5L2L - chains A and C of the 8 polymer chains in the assembly; structure by X-ray diffraction, 1.55 A resolution.

[Chain A]
Protein: Nab2p
Organism: Saccharomyces cerevisiae YJM1574
Reference sequence: A0A0C6D5P3 (A0A0C6D5P3_YEASX); residues 407-483 here correspond to UniProt positions 379-455 (UniProt number = residue number - 28)
Chain sequence (77 residues; row label = number of the first residue in the row):
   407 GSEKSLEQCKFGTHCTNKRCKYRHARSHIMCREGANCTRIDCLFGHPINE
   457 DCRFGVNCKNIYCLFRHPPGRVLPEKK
Unresolved in the structure: 407, 480-483
Construct notes: conflict Gly407 (Pro379 in A0A0C6D5P3), Ser408 (Val380 in A0A0C6D5P3)
Bound ions: Zn2+ site 1: Glu413 (shared with 1 residue of chain G); Zn2+ site 2: Cys415, Cys421, Cys426, His430; Zn2+ site 3: Cys437, Cys443, Cys448, His452; Zn2+ site 4: Cys458, Cys464, Cys469, His473
What the authors report for this chain:
  - binding site for the 12-nt RNA strand: Cys437, Arg438, Arg445, Asp447, Leu449, Phe450
  - Zn2+ coordination: Cys421, Cys437, Cys464
  - binding site for the 12-nt RNA strand (chain C): Lys416, Phe417, Cys421, Thr422, Glu456, Arg459, Phe460, Cys464, Lys465, Phe471
  - mutagenesis - F450A (14.4 kDa): decreased binding to A12 RNA

[Chain C]
Molecule: 12-nt RNA strand
Sequence (12 nucleotides; numbered 1 to 12; the number before each row is that of its first residue):
     1 AAAAAAAAAAAG
Unresolved in the structure: 1-2

[Interface between chain A and chain C]
Contacting residue pairs - 20 pairs, chain A then chain C:
  Lys416(A) - A5(C)  hydrogen bond to the base
  Phe417(A) - A4(C)  stacking on the base
  Phe417(A) - A5(C)  phosphate contact
  His420(A) - A4(C)  base contact
  Cys421(A) - A4(C)  base contact
  Thr422(A) - A4(C)  hydrogen bond to the base
  Asn423(A) - A4(C)  base contact
  Glu456(A) - A5(C)  hydrogen bond to the base
  Asp457(A) - A5(C)  hydrogen bond to the base
  Cys458(A) - A5(C)  base contact
  Arg459(A) - A5(C)  salt bridge to the phosphate
  Arg459(A) - A7(C)  salt bridge to the phosphate
  Phe460(A) - A5(C)  base contact
  Phe460(A) - A6(C)  stacking on the base
  Phe460(A) - A7(C)  phosphate contact
  Phe460(A) - G12(C)  base contact
  Asn463(A) - G12(C)  hydrogen bond to the sugar
  Cys464(A) - A6(C)  base contact
  Lys465(A) - G12(C)  hydrogen bond to the phosphate
  Phe471(A) - A5(C)  stacking on the base
Other interface residues (no listed pair), chain A (16 interface residues in all): Asn466

[In short]
The interface between chain A and chain C involves 16 residues on one side and 5 on the other; the contacts
include 6 hydrogen bonds, 2 salt bridges and 3 aromatic stacking contacts. Polar pairs include
Lys416(A)-A5(C), Thr422(A)-A4(C) and Glu456(A)-A5(C). The paper reports a binding site for the 12-nt RNA
strand (chain C) at Lys416(A), Phe417(A) and Cys421(A) among others; F450A of chain A reduces binding to A12
RNA.
Chain A is Nab2p (Saccharomyces cerevisiae YJM1574) and chain C is a 12-nt RNA strand; the structure, Nab2 Zn
fingers 5-7 bound to A11G RNA, was determined by X-ray diffraction.
